PDB entry 5U5D | X-ray diffraction, 2.49 A resolution | chains A and D of the 4 polymer chains in the assembly

[Chain A (and D)]
Molecule: (S)-2-hydroxypropylphosphonic acid epoxidase
Organism: Pseudomonas syringae
Notes: EC 1.11.1.23; chain D of this document is another copy of the same molecule, construct and numbering; everything in this record applies to it too
UniProtKB: Q9JN69 (HPPE_PSESX); residues 1-190 here = UniProt positions 1-190
Sequence (190 residues; row label = number of the first residue in the row):
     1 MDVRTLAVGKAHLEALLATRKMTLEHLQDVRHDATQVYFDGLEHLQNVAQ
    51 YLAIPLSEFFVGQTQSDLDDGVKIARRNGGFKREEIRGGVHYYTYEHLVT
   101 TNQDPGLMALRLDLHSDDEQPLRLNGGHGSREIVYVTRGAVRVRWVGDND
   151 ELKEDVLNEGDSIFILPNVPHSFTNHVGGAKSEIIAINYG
Not modelled in the structure: 1-3 (chain D: 1-5, 26-30)
Curated features (UniProtKB/Swiss-Prot):
  - DNA-binding region: Arg20 to Asp40 (H-T-H motif)
  - binding site (substrate): Arg87, Tyr95, Asn125 to His128, Glu132
  - binding site (Fe cation): His128, Glu132, His171
Bound ions: Mn2+: His128, Glu132, His171 (together with Mn2+)
Residues lining bound ligands: Mn2+ (TB6; [(2R)-2-hydroxypropyl]phosphonic acid): Arg87, Tyr93, Tyr95, Leu112, Asn125, His128, Glu132, His171, Phe173, Ile184, Ala186

[Interface between chain A and chain D]
Pairs across the interface - 87 pairs, chain A then chain D:
  Leu68(A) with Phe164(D), hydrophobic; Leu166(D), hydrophobic
  Asp70(A) with Trp145(D), hydrogen bond (backbone-side chain); Gly147(D); Asp148(D), hydrogen bond (side chain-backbone); Lys153(D)
  Gly71(A) with Ile165(D); Leu166(D), hydrogen bond (backbone-backbone); Val169(D)
  Val72(A) with Trp145(D), hydrophobic; Ile163(D), hydrophobic; Phe164(D); Ile165(D), hydrophobic
  Lys73(A) with Ile163(D); Phe164(D), hydrogen bond (backbone-backbone)
  Ile74(A) with Asp155(D); Leu157(D), hydrophobic; Ser162(D); Ile163(D), hydrophobic
  Ala75(A) with Asp161(D); Ser162(D), hydrogen bond (backbone-backbone)
  Arg76(A) with Asp155(D), salt bridge; Val156(D), hydrogen bond (side chain-backbone); Leu157(D); Asp161(D), salt bridge
  Arg77(A) with Tyr135(D), hydrogen bond; Glu159(D), salt bridge; Gly160(D); Asp161(D), hydrogen bond (backbone-side chain)
  Leu98(A) with Tyr135(D), hydrophobic; Ser162(D)
  Val99(A) with Ile133(D), hydrophobic; Ser162(D), hydrogen bond (backbone-side chain); Ile163(D); Phe164(D)
  Thr101(A) with Phe164(D)
  Gln103(A) with Arg131(D), hydrogen bond (backbone-side chain)
  Asp104(A) with Arg131(D), salt bridge; Tyr189(D), hydrogen bond
  Leu107(A) with Phe164(D), hydrophobic; Tyr189(D)
  Ala109(A) with Ile133(D), hydrophobic
  Arg111(A) with Tyr135(D)
  Arg131(A) with Gln103(D); Asp104(D), salt bridge
  Ile133(A) with Val99(D), hydrophobic; Ala109(D), hydrophobic
  Tyr135(A) with Arg77(D), hydrogen bond; Leu98(D), hydrophobic; Arg111(D); Ile185(D)
  Trp145(A) with Asp70(D), hydrogen bond (side chain-backbone); Val72(D)
  Gly147(A) with Asp70(D)
  Asp148(A) with Asp70(D), hydrogen bond (backbone-side chain)
  Lys153(A) with Asp70(D)
  Asp155(A) with Arg76(D), salt bridge
  Val156(A) with Arg76(D), hydrogen bond (backbone-side chain)
  Leu157(A) with Ile74(D), hydrophobic; Arg76(D)
  Glu159(A) with Arg77(D)
  Gly160(A) with Arg77(D)
  Asp161(A) with Ala75(D); Arg76(D), salt bridge; Arg77(D), hydrogen bond (side chain-backbone)
  Ser162(A) with Ile74(D); Ala75(D), hydrogen bond (backbone-backbone); Leu98(D); Val99(D), hydrogen bond (side chain-backbone)
  Ile163(A) with Val72(D), hydrophobic; Lys73(D); Ile74(D), hydrophobic; Val99(D)
  Phe164(A) with Leu68(D), hydrophobic; Val72(D); Lys73(D), hydrogen bond (backbone-backbone); Val99(D); Thr101(D); Leu107(D), hydrophobic
  Ile165(A) with Gly71(D)
  Leu166(A) with Leu68(D), hydrophobic; Gly71(D), hydrogen bond (backbone-backbone)
  Val169(A) with Gly71(D)
  Ile185(A) with Tyr135(D)
  Tyr189(A) with Asp104(D), hydrogen bond; Leu107(D); Tyr189(D), hydrophobic
Also at the interface, not in a pair above, chain A (43 interface residues in all): Asp69, Thr137, Val146, Glu183, Ile187
Also at the interface, not in a pair above, chain D (43 interface residues in all): Asp69, Thr137, Val146, Glu183, Ile187

[Summary]
The chain A/chain D interface involves 43 residues from each chain; the contacts include 21 hydrogen bonds and
7 salt bridges. Polar pairs include Arg76(A)-Asp155(D), Arg76(A)-Asp161(D) and Arg77(A)-Glu159(D). Chain A
binds Mn2+.
Both chains are (S)-2-hydroxypropylphosphonic acid epoxidase (Pseudomonas syringae). Entry 5U5D (Psf4 in
complex with Mn2+ and (R)-2-HPP) was determined by X-ray diffraction together with 5U55, 5U57, 5U58 and 5U5G
from the same study.
